7KBE - chains E and J of the 10 polymer chains in the assembly; structure by electron microscopy, 3.50 A resolution.

# Chain E
Name: Histone H3.2
From: Xenopus laevis
Reference sequence: P84233 (H32_XENLA); residues 0-135 here correspond to UniProt positions 1-136 (UniProt number = residue number + 1)
Chain sequence (136 residues; row label = number of the first residue in the row; numbering starts at 0):
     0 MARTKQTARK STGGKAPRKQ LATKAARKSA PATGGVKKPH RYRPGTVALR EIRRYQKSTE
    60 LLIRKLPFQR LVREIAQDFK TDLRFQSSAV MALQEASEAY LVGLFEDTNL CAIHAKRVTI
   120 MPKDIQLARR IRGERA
Unresolved in the structure: 0-37, 135
Curated features (UniProtKB/Swiss-Prot):
  - modified residue: Arg2 (Asymmetric dimethylarginine), Thr3 (Phosphothreonine), Lys4 (Allysine), Gln5 (5-glutamyl dopamine), Thr6 (Phosphothreonine), Arg8 (Citrulline), Lys9 (N6,N6,N6-trimethyllysine), Ser10 (ADP-ribosylserine), Thr11 (Phosphothreonine), Lys14 (N6-(2-hydroxyisobutyryl)lysine), Arg17 (Asymmetric dimethylarginine), Lys18 (N6-(2-hydroxyisobutyryl)lysine), Lys23 (N6-(2-hydroxyisobutyryl)lysine), Arg26 (Citrulline), Lys27 (N6,N6,N6-trimethyllysine), Ser28 (ADP-ribosylserine), Lys36 (N6,N6,N6-trimethyllysine), Lys37 (N6-methyllysine), Tyr41 (Phosphotyrosine), Lys56 (N6,N6,N6-trimethyllysine) and 8 more in UniProt
  - lipidation: Cys110 (S-palmitoyl cysteine)
Reported in the primary citation:
  - post-translational modification sites: Thr3

# Chain J
Molecule: 156-nt DNA strand
From: Xenopus laevis
Sequence (156 nucleotides; each row starts with the number of its first residue; numbers below 1 keep their minus sign (DC-5 is residue -5)):
    -5 CTAGGATATC ACAATCCCGG TGCCGAGGCC GCTCAATTGG TCGTAGACAG CTCTAGCACC
    55 GCTTAAACGC ACGTACGCGC TGTCCCCCGC GTTTTAACCG CCAAGGGGAT TACTCCCTAG
   115 TCTCCAGGCA CGTGTCAGAT ATAGATTGTG ATATCC

# Chain E / chain J interface
Residue-residue contacts (23):
  Arg40(E) - DG144(J)  sugar contact
  Arg40(E) - DA145(J)  phosphate contact
  Tyr41(E) - DT143(J)  phosphate contact
  Tyr41(E) - DG144(J)  phosphate contact
  Arg42(E) - DA69(J)  phosphate contact
  Arg42(E) - DG144(J)  salt bridge to the phosphate
  Pro43(E) - DA69(J)  sugar contact
  Thr45(E) - DT143(J)  sugar contact
  Thr45(E) - DG144(J)  hydrogen bond to the phosphate
  Arg63(E) - DA60(J)  sugar contact
  Arg72(E) - DC51(J)  salt bridge to the phosphate
  Arg83(E) - DG50(J)  sugar contact
  Arg83(E) - DC51(J)  phosphate contact
  Phe84(E) - DG50(J)  sugar contact
  Phe84(E) - DC51(J)  hydrogen bond to the phosphate
  Gln85(E) - DG50(J)  phosphate contact
  Ser86(E) - DG50(J)  phosphate contact
  Arg116(E) - DG71(J)  phosphate contact
  Arg116(E) - DC72(J)  phosphate contact
  Val117(E) - DG71(J)  hydrogen bond to the phosphate
  Thr118(E) - DG71(J)  hydrogen bond to the phosphate
  Met120(E) - DG71(J)  phosphate contact
  Met120(E) - DC72(J)  phosphate contact
Interface residues without a listed pair, chain E (18 interface residues in all): Pro38, Leu82, Lys115
Interface residues without a listed pair, chain J (10 interface residues in all): DC70

# In short
Chain E and chain J form an interface of 18 and 10 residues respectively; the contacts include 4 hydrogen
bonds and 2 salt bridges. Among the polar pairs are Thr45(E)-DG144(J), Phe84(E)-DC51(J) and Val117(E)-DG71(J).
The paper reports a modification site at Thr3(E).
Chain E is Histone H3.2 and chain J is a 156-nt DNA strand, both from Xenopus laevis; the structure,
Nucleosome isolated from metaphase chromosome formed in Xenopus egg extract (oligo fraction), was determined
by electron microscopy together with 7KBD and 7KBF from the same study.
